PDB entry 8WLP | electron microscopy, 3.80 A resolution | chains 5 and ZA of the 53 polymer chains in the assembly

== Chain 5 (and ZA) ==
Name: Flagellar basal-body rod protein FlgG
Source organism: Salmonella enterica subsp. enterica serovar Typhimurium str. LT2
Notes: chain ZA of this document is another copy of the same molecule, construct and numbering; everything in this record applies to it too
UniProtKB: P0A1J3 (FLGG_SALTY); residues 1-260 here = UniProt positions 1-260
Sequence (260 residues; row label = number of the first residue in the row):
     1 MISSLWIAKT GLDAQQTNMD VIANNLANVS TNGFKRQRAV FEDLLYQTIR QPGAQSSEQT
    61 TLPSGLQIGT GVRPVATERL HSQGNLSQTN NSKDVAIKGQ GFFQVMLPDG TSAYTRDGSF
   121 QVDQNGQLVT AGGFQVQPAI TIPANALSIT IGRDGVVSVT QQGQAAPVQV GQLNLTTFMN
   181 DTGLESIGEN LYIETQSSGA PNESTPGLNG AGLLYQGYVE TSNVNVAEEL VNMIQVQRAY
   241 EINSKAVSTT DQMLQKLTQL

== Chain 5 / chain ZA interface ==
Residue-residue contacts - 110 pairs, chain 5 then chain ZA:
  Gln-16(5) / Ile-2(ZA)
  Gln-16(5) / Ser-3(ZA)
  Gln-16(5) / Ser-4(ZA)
  Gln-16(5) / Met-253(ZA)
  Thr-17(5) / Ile-68(ZA)
  Met-19(5) / Ser-4(ZA)
  Met-19(5) / Ala-246(ZA)
  Met-19(5) / Thr-249(ZA)
  Met-19(5) / Thr-250(ZA)
  Met-19(5) / Met-253(ZA)  hydrophobic
  Asp-20(5) / Ser-3(ZA)  hydrogen bond
  Asp-20(5) / Ser-4(ZA)  hydrogen bond (side chain-backbone)
  Asp-20(5) / Ile-7(ZA)
  Ala-23(5) / Ser-4(ZA)
  Ala-23(5) / Ile-7(ZA)
  Asn-24(5) / Ile-7(ZA)
  Asn-24(5) / Tyr-46(ZA)
  Asn-24(5) / Gly-69(ZA)
  Asn-24(5) / Thr-70(ZA)
  Leu-26(5) / Ile-242(ZA)  hydrophobic
  Leu-26(5) / Asn-243(ZA)  hydrogen bond (backbone-side chain)
  Ala-27(5) / Ile-7(ZA)
  Ala-27(5) / Gly-11(ZA)
  Ala-27(5) / Val-72(ZA)
  Asn-28(5) / Asp-43(ZA)
  Asn-28(5) / Gly-71(ZA)
  Asn-28(5) / Val-72(ZA)
  Ser-30(5) / Gln-15(ZA)  hydrogen bond
  Ser-30(5) / Asn-18(ZA)
  Ser-30(5) / Phe-41(ZA)
  Thr-31(5) / Phe-41(ZA)
  Thr-31(5) / Glu-42(ZA)
  Thr-31(5) / Asp-43(ZA)
  Thr-31(5) / Val-72(ZA)
  Asn-32(5) / Arg-38(ZA)
  Phe-34(5) / Asp-43(ZA)
  Phe-34(5) / Tyr-46(ZA)
  Gln-37(5) / Tyr-46(ZA)
  Gln-37(5) / Gln-67(ZA)
  Pro-74(5) / Leu-66(ZA)  hydrophobic
  Val-75(5) / Arg-50(ZA)  hydrogen bond (backbone-side chain)
  Val-75(5) / Leu-66(ZA)
  Ala-76(5) / Ser-64(ZA)
  Ala-76(5) / Gly-65(ZA)
  Ala-76(5) / Leu-66(ZA)  hydrophobic
  Thr-77(5) / Ser-64(ZA)
  Thr-77(5) / Gly-65(ZA)
  Thr-77(5) / Leu-66(ZA)
  Thr-77(5) / Gln-67(ZA)  hydrogen bond (side chain-backbone)
  Thr-89(5) / Arg-38(ZA)
  Asp-94(5) / Arg-38(ZA)  salt bridge
  Ser-119(5) / Val-40(ZA)
  Ser-119(5) / Glu-78(ZA)  hydrogen bond
  Gln-121(5) / Glu-78(ZA)
  Val-122(5) / Met-179(ZA)
  Val-122(5) / Asn-180(ZA)  hydrogen bond (backbone-side chain)
  Asp-123(5) / Met-179(ZA)
  Asp-123(5) / Asn-180(ZA)
  Asp-123(5) / Ser-197(ZA)
  Gln-124(5) / Met-179(ZA)
  Gln-124(5) / Gln-196(ZA)
  Gln-124(5) / Ser-197(ZA)  hydrogen bond (backbone-backbone)
  Gln-124(5) / Gly-199(ZA)
  Gly-126(5) / Met-179(ZA)
  Ala-131(5) / Val-75(ZA)
  Ile-142(5) / Met-179(ZA)
  Ala-144(5) / Met-179(ZA)  hydrophobic
  Asn-145(5) / Asn-209(ZA)  hydrogen bond (side chain-backbone)
  Ala-146(5) / Gln-100(ZA)
  Thr-182(5) / Ser-64(ZA)
  Gly-183(5) / Pro-52(ZA)
  Glu-185(5) / Gln-51(ZA)  hydrogen bond
  Glu-185(5) / Pro-52(ZA)
  Glu-185(5) / Gln-67(ZA)
  Ser-186(5) / Tyr-46(ZA)
  Ser-186(5) / Gln-67(ZA)  hydrogen bond (backbone-side chain)
  Gly-188(5) / Asp-43(ZA)
  Gly-188(5) / Leu-44(ZA)
  Gly-188(5) / Tyr-46(ZA)
  Glu-189(5) / Glu-42(ZA)
  Glu-189(5) / Asp-43(ZA)  hydrogen bond (backbone-backbone)
  Asn-190(5) / Phe-41(ZA)  hydrogen bond (side chain-backbone)
  Asn-190(5) / Glu-42(ZA)
  Asn-190(5) / Asp-43(ZA)  hydrogen bond (side chain-backbone)
  Thr-195(5) / Pro-52(ZA)
  Gln-196(5) / Gly-53(ZA)  hydrogen bond (side chain-backbone)
  Gln-196(5) / Gln-55(ZA)  hydrogen bond
  Gln-196(5) / Thr-61(ZA)
  Ser-197(5) / Gly-53(ZA)
  Ser-197(5) / Pro-63(ZA)
  Ser-197(5) / Ser-64(ZA)
  Val-219(5) / Arg-38(ZA)
  Val-226(5) / Ile-242(ZA)  hydrophobic
  Leu-230(5) / Ile-242(ZA)  hydrophobic
  Met-233(5) / Lys-245(ZA)
  Met-233(5) / Ala-246(ZA)
  Met-233(5) / Thr-249(ZA)
  Val-236(5) / Met-253(ZA)  hydrophobic
  Gln-237(5) / Thr-249(ZA)
  Gln-237(5) / Gln-252(ZA)
  Gln-237(5) / Met-253(ZA)
  Gln-237(5) / Lys-256(ZA)
  Arg-238(5) / Lys-256(ZA)
  Tyr-240(5) / Met-253(ZA)
  Tyr-240(5) / Leu-257(ZA)
  Glu-241(5) / Lys-256(ZA)  salt bridge
  Ser-244(5) / Lys-256(ZA)  hydrogen bond (side chain-backbone)
  Val-247(5) / Leu-260(ZA)  hydrophobic
  Ser-248(5) / Leu-260(ZA)
  Asp-251(5) / Leu-260(ZA)
Other interface residues (no listed pair), chain 5 (65 interface residues in all): Leu-12, Val-29, Arg-73, Arg-79, Gln-88, Asn-125, Pro-143, Leu-147, Gln-162, Asn-180, Leu-184
Other interface residues (no listed pair), chain ZA (64 interface residues in all): Ala-8, Thr-10, Arg-36, Thr-48, Ala-54, Leu-62, Leu-80, Thr-182, Ser-198, Gly-207, Leu-208, Gly-210, Glu-228, Ala-239

== Overview ==
The interface between chain 5 and chain ZA involves 65 residues on one side and 64 on the other; the contacts
include 18 hydrogen bonds and 2 salt bridges. Among the polar pairs are Asp-94(5)/Arg-38(ZA),
Glu-241(5)/Lys-256(ZA) and Asp-20(5)/Ser-3(ZA).
Chain 5 and chain ZA are both Flagellar basal-body rod protein FlgG (Salmonella enterica subsp. enterica
serovar Typhimurium str. LT2); the structure, Cryo-EM structure of the distal rod-hook within the flagellar
motor-hook complex in the CCW state, was determined by electron microscopy, deposited together with 8WHT,
8WIW, 8WK3, 8WK4, 8WKI, 8WKK and 11 further entries.
